Entry 6MUV (electron microscopy, 3.80 A resolution); this record covers chains M and W of the 42 polymer chains in the assembly.

# Chain M
Molecule: 20S proteasome beta-6 subunit
From: Plasmodium falciparum (isolate 3D7)
Notes: EC 3.4.25.1
UniProtKB: C0H4E8 (C0H4E8_PLAF7); residue numbers follow UniProt; this construct covers 1-240
Sequence (240 residues; numbered 1 to 240; the number before each row is that of its first residue):
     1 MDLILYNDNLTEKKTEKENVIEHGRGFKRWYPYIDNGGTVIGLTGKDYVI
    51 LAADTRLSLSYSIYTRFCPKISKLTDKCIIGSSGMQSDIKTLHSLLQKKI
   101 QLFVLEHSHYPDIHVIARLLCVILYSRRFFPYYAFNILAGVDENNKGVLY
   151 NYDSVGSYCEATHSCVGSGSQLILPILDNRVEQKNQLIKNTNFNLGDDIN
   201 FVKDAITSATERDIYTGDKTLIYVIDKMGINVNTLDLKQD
Unresolved in the structure: 1-29

# Chain W
Molecule: 20S proteasome beta-2 subunit
From: Plasmodium falciparum (isolate 3D7)
Notes: EC 3.4.25.1
UniProtKB: Q8I6T3 (Q8I6T3_PLAF7); residues 1-229 here correspond to UniProt positions 42-270 (UniProt number = residue number + 41)
Sequence (229 residues; row label = number of the first residue in the row):
     1 TTICGLVCQNAVILGADTRATEGPIVADKNCSKLHYISKNIWCAGAGVAG
    51 DLEHTTLWLQHNVELHRLNTNTQPRVSMCVSRLTQELFKYQGYKVCAIVL
   101 GGVDVNGPQLYGIHPHGSSCLLPFTALGSGSLNAMAVLEAKYRDNMTIEE
   151 GKNLVCEAICAGIFNDLGSGGNVDICVITKDSYQHIRPYKEPNMRLYHLP
   201 HPTIYPKGTTPILSEKIEYIKKFISVEDA
Unresolved in the structure: 220-229

# Interface between chain M and chain W
Pairs across the interface (44; chain M residue first):
  Ser58(M) - Leu167(W)
  Tyr61(M) - Leu167(W)
  Tyr61(M) - Gly168(W)
  Ile63(M) - Phe164(W)
  Arg66(M) - Phe164(W)  hydrogen bond (side chain-backbone)
  Leu172(M) - Ile25(W)  hydrophobic
  Arg180(M) - His201(W)  hydrogen bond
  Gln186(M) - Thr209(W)
  Leu187(M) - Ile204(W)  hydrophobic
  Leu187(M) - Pro206(W)  hydrophobic
  Lys189(M) - His201(W)  hydrogen bond
  Lys189(M) - Pro202(W)
  Lys189(M) - Ile204(W)
  Asp204(M) - His198(W)  salt bridge
  Asp204(M) - Leu199(W)
  Thr207(M) - Leu196(W)
  Thr207(M) - His198(W)
  Ser208(M) - His198(W)
  Glu211(M) - Val26(W)
  Glu211(M) - Lys29(W)  hydrogen bond (backbone-side chain)
  Glu211(M) - His198(W)  salt bridge
  Arg212(M) - Ile25(W)
  Arg212(M) - Val26(W)  hydrogen bond (backbone-backbone)
  Arg212(M) - Ala27(W)
  Arg212(M) - Lys29(W)
  Asp213(M) - Pro24(W)
  Ile214(M) - Arg19(W)
  Ile214(M) - Thr21(W)
  Ile214(M) - Gly23(W)
  Ile214(M) - Pro24(W)
  Ile214(M) - Ile25(W)
  Ile214(M) - Leu167(W)
  Tyr215(M) - Leu167(W)  hydrophobic
  Leu235(M) - Leu196(W)  hydrophobic
  Asp236(M) - Arg195(W)
  Leu237(M) - Arg195(W)
  Leu237(M) - Leu196(W)  hydrophobic
  Lys238(M) - Lys29(W)
  Gln239(M) - Phe164(W)
  Gln239(M) - Arg195(W)
  Asp240(M) - Ile163(W)
  Asp240(M) - Phe164(W)
  Asp240(M) - Ser169(W)
  Asp240(M) - Glu191(W)
Other interface residues (no listed pair), chain M (27 interface residues in all): Arg56, Ser62, Lys184, Lys203
Other interface residues (no listed pair), chain W (29 interface residues in all): Asp28, Ser129, Asn165, Asp166, Thr203, Lys207

# Summary
27 residues of chain M face 29 of chain W across their interface, with 5 hydrogen bonds and 2 salt bridges.
Among the polar pairs are Asp204(M)-His198(W), Glu211(M)-His198(W) and Arg66(M)-Phe164(W).
Here chain M is 20S proteasome beta-6 subunit and chain W is 20S proteasome beta-2 subunit, both from
Plasmodium falciparum (isolate 3D7). Entry 6MUV (The structure of the Plasmodium falciparum 20S proteasome in
complex with two PA28 activators) was determined by electron microscopy together with 6DFK, 6MUW and 6MUX from
the same study.
